Entry 7SXM (X-ray diffraction, 2.50 A resolution); this record covers chains A and B of the 6 polymer chains in the assembly.

== Chain A ==
Protein: Methyl-coenzyme M reductase I subunit alpha
Organism: Methanothermobacter marburgensis str. Marburg
Notes: EC 2.8.4.1
Reference sequence: P11558 (MCRA_METTM); residue numbers follow UniProt; this construct covers 2-549
Sequence (548 residues; each row starts with the number of its first residue):
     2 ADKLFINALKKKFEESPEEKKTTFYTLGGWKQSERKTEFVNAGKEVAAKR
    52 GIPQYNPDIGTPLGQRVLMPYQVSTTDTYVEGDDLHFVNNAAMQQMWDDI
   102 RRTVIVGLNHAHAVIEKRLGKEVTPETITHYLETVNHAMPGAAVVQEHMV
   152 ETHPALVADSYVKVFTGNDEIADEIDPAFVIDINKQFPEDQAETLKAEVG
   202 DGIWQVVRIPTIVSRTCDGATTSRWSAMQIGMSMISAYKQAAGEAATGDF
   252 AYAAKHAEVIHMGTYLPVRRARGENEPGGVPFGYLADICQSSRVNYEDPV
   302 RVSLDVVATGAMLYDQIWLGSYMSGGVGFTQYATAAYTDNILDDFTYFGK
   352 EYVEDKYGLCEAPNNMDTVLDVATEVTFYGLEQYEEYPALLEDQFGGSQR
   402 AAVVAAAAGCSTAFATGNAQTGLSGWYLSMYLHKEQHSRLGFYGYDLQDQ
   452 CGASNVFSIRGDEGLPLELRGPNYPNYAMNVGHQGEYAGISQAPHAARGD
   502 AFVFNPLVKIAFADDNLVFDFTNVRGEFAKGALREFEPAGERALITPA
Unresolved in the structure: 2
Modified residues: H257 (N1-methylated histidine; MHS); R271 (5-methyl-arginine; AGM); Q400 (2-methyl-glutamine; MGN); G445 (thioglycin; GL3); D450 (didehydroaspartate; DYA); C452 (S-methylcysteine; SMC)
Ion coordination: factor 430 Ni: Q147 (together with 1-thioethanesulfonic acid); Na+: R216, C218 (shared with 2 residues of chain D)
Small-molecule neighbours:
  - 1-thioethanesulfonic acid (COM): Y333, F443, Y444
  - factor 430 (F43), molecule 1: A143, A144, V145, V146, Q147, M150, V151, M229, Q230, M233, I236, A243
  - factor 430 (F43), molecule 2: G326, G327, V328, G329, F330, T331, Q332, Y333, F396, G397, G398, S399, Q400, G442, F443
  - Coenzyme B (TP7), molecule 1: R225, K256, H257
  - Coenzyme B (TP7), molecule 2: R270, R271, L320, M324, S325, F330, F443, A479, M480, N481, V482
  - xenon (XE): Q192, S293, Y297, H496, A497, G500, D501

== Chain B ==
Protein: Methyl-coenzyme M reductase I subunit beta
Organism: Methanothermobacter marburgensis str. Marburg
Notes: EC 2.8.4.1
Reference sequence: P11560 (MCRB_METTM); residue numbers follow UniProt; this construct covers 2-443
Sequence (442 residues; row label = number of the first residue in the row):
     2 AKFEDKVDLYDDRGNLVEEQVPLEALSPLRNPAIKSIVQGIKRTVAVNLE
    52 GIENALKTAKVGGPACKIMGRELDLDIVGNAESIAAAAKEMIQVTEDDDT
   102 NVELLGGGKRALVQVPSARFDVAAEYSAAPLVTATAFVQAIINEFDVSMY
   152 DANMVKAAVLGRYPQSVEYMGANIATMLDIPQKLEGPGYALRNIMVNHVV
   202 AATLKNTLQAAALSTILEQTAMFEMGDAVGAFERMHLLGLAYQGMNADNL
   252 VFDLVKANGKEGTVGSVIADLVERALEDGVIKVEKELTDYKVYGTDDLAM
   302 WNAYAAAGLMAATMVNQGAARAAQGVSSTLLYYNDLIEFETGLPSVDFGK
   352 VEGTAVGFSFFSHSIYGGGGPGIFNGNHIVTRHSKGFAIPCVAAAMALDA
   402 GTQMFSPEATSGLIKEVFSQVDEFREPLKYVVEAAAEIKNEI
Small-molecule neighbours:
  - 1-thioethanesulfonic acid (COM): F361, S365, Y367
  - factor 430 (F43): S365, I366, Y367
  - Coenzyme B (TP7): F361, F362, Y367, G368, G369, H379, I380, V381
  - xenon (XE), molecule 1: T45, V46, A47, A176, T177, I415, V418, F419
  - xenon (XE), molecule 2: M178, H199, V200, A203, L214, F419, F425
  - xenon (XE), molecule 3: L331, T355, F359, T382, A389, I390, V393

== How chain A and chain B interact ==
Pairs across the interface (55):
  V269(A) with Q183(B)
  R270(A) with E186(B), salt bridge; N378(B), hydrogen bond (side chain-backbone); H379(B), hydrogen bond; I380(B)
  R271(A) with E186(B); I380(B); R383(B)
  F330(A) with Y367(B), hydrophobic
  K435(A) with D336(B), salt bridge; E353(B), salt bridge
  E436(A) with F340(B)
  F443(A) with F361(B), hydrophobic
  Y444(A) with V357(B); S360(B); F361(B); H364(B)
  G445(A) with V357(B); F361(B)
  Y446(A) with V357(B)
  D447(A) with V357(B)
  L448(A) with G354(B); V357(B); G358(B); V381(B); H384(B)
  Q451(A) with G350(B); E353(B); G354(B)
  C452(A) with K351(B); H384(B)
  S455(A) with F349(B); K351(B), hydrogen bond
  N456(A) with K351(B)
  R461(A) with D228(B), hydrogen bond (side chain-backbone); F233(B); H237(B), hydrogen bond; K351(B); K386(B)
  D463(A) with Y190(B), hydrogen bond; M226(B); R383(B), salt bridge; K386(B), salt bridge
  E464(A) with K351(B); K386(B), salt bridge
  P476(A) with I380(B); R383(B); H384(B)
  N477(A) with H384(B), hydrogen bond
  A479(A) with I380(B), hydrophobic
  M480(A) with F362(B), hydrophobic; I380(B); V381(B), hydrophobic; H384(B)
  N481(A) with F361(B)
Also at the interface, not in a pair above, chain A (28 interface residues in all): P268, S325, I460, G462
Also at the interface, not in a pair above, chain B (31 interface residues in all): K184, D348, T355

== Overview ==
28 residues of chain A and 31 residues of chain B are in contact, with 7 hydrogen bonds and 6 salt bridges.
Polar pairs include R270(A)-E186(B), K435(A)-D336(B) and K435(A)-E353(B).
Here chain A is Methyl-coenzyme M reductase I subunit alpha and chain B is Methyl-coenzyme M reductase I
subunit beta, both from Methanothermobacter marburgensis str. Marburg. Entry 7SXM (Structure of
Xenon-derivatized Methyl-Coenzyme M Reductase from Methanothermobacter marburgensis) was determined by X-ray
diffraction, deposited together with 7SUC.
